8Z83 - chains M and H of the 36 polymer chains in the assembly; structure by electron microscopy, 2.60 A resolution.

== Chain M ==
Molecule: Reaction center protein M chain
Source organism: Halorhodospira halophila
Reference sequence: A0A2L1K3T5 (A0A2L1K3T5_HALHA); numbering as in UniProt (aligned over 1-323)
Amino-acid sequence (323 residues; row label = number of the first residue in the row):
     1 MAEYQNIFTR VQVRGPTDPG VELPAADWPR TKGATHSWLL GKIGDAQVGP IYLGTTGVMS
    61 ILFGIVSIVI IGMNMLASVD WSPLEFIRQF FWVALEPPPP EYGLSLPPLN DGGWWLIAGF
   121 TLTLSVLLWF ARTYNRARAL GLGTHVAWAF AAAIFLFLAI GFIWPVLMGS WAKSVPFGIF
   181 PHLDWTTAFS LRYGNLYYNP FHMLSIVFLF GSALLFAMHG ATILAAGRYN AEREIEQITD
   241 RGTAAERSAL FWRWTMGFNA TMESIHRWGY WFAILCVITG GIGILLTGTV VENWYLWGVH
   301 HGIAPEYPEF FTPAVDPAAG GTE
Not modelled in the structure: 1, 320-323
Construct notes: conflict Ala-34 (Ser in A0A2L1K3T5), Ile-65 (Leu in A0A2L1K3T5), Val-66 (Leu in A0A2L1K3T5), Leu-84 (Ile in A0A2L1K3T5), Phe-86 (Trp in A0A2L1K3T5), Val-126 (Ile in A0A2L1K3T5), Phe-130 (Trp in A0A2L1K3T5), Ala-131 (Val in A0A2L1K3T5), Glu-236 (Asp in A0A2L1K3T5)
Bound ions: Fe ion: His-219, Glu-234, His-266 (shared with 2 residues of chain L)
Small-molecule neighbours:
  - bacteriochlorophyll a (BCL), molecule 1: Thr-55, Met-59, Leu-124, Leu-128
  - bacteriochlorophyll a (BCL), molecule 2: Leu-62, Ile-65, Val-66
  - bacteriochlorophyll a (BCL), molecule 3: Ile-68, Ile-71, Leu-122, Val-126, Phe-150, Ala-153, Ile-154, Leu-156, Phe-157, Ile-160, Trp-185, Thr-186, Thr-187, Phe-189, Ser-190, Leu-196, Tyr-197, His-202, Ser-205, Ile-206, Leu-209, Phe-210, Cys-276, Gly-280, Gly-281, Ile-284
  - bacteriochlorophyll a (BCL), molecule 4: Phe-90, Leu-122, Phe-157, Ile-160, Val-175, Ile-179, His-182, Leu-183, Trp-185, Thr-186
  - bacteriochlorophyll a (BCL), molecule 5: Thr-186, Tyr-197, Leu-209, Phe-210
  - bacteriochlorophyll a (BCL), molecule 6: Tyr-197, His-202, Met-203, Ile-206, Val-207, Phe-210, Gly-211, Leu-214, Phe-272
  - bacteriopheophytin a (BPH), molecule 1: Ser-60, Ile-61, Gly-64, Ile-65, Ile-68, Leu-122, Ser-125, Val-126, Trp-129, Thr-133, Val-146, Ala-149, Phe-150, Ala-153, Ala-273, Ile-274, Val-277
  - bacteriopheophytin a (BPH), molecule 2: Phe-210, Ala-213, Leu-214, Ala-217, Met-218, Trp-252, Thr-255, Met-256
  - spirilloxanthin (CRT): Ile-68, Val-69, Ile-71, Gly-72, Met-73, Met-75, Leu-76, Phe-86, Phe-90, Leu-106, Trp-115, Leu-116, Gly-119, Phe-120, Thr-123, Phe-157, Leu-158, Ile-160, Gly-161, Phe-162, Trp-171, Ser-174, Val-175, Pro-176, Phe-177, Gly-178, Ile-179, His-182
  - menaquinone 8 (MQ8): Leu-214, Leu-215, Met-218, His-219, Thr-222, Ala-245, Ser-248, Ala-249, Trp-252, Met-256, Phe-258, Asn-259, Ala-260, Thr-261, Met-262, Ile-265, Trp-268, Phe-272
  - Ubiquinone-8 (UQ8): Phe-90, Phe-91, Ile-179

== Chain H ==
Molecule: Photosynthetic reaction center H subunit
Source organism: Halorhodospira halophila
Amino-acid sequence (278 residues; numbered 1 to 278; the number before each row is that of its first residue):
     1 MEGTGALTDY MNVAQMTLYA FWLFLAGLIV YLRMEDKREG YPLQAEANEN CNRTPEKKLG
    61 FPAPPSPKVF KLADGRSIQV PRAEKTDYEL NTQLRAEPTA PWDGAPLEPT GNPMVDGLGP
   121 AAWAKREDEP EVTHGGKQKI CPLRVATEFE VGMSRDVARF WPEIDPDPRG YQVLGCDGKV
   181 AGKIVDIWVD RGELRPMYLE MDLSGVGSSG DRVLLPINFA RVGYDSKVRV NAITGQQFTD
   241 VPRLREADRI SPQEEDFITG YFGGGVLYAV PGRTEPFL
Small-molecule neighbours: bacteriochlorophyll a (BCL): Asp-156, Val-157, Phe-160, Trp-161, Ile-164

== How chain M and chain H interact ==
Pairs across the interface (143; chain M residue first):
  Ala-2(M) with Arg-221(H), hydrogen bond (backbone-side chain); Asn-231(H)
  Glu-3(M) with Asn-218(H); Phe-219(H); Arg-221(H); Asn-231(H)
  Tyr-4(M) with Asn-218(H); Ala-220(H); Arg-221(H)
  Asn-6(M) with Asn-218(H), hydrogen bond
  Arg-10(M) with Glu-163(H), hydrogen bond (side chain-backbone); Ile-164(H); Pro-166(H); Val-222(H), hydrogen bond (side chain-backbone); Gly-223(H), hydrogen bond (side chain-backbone); Tyr-224(H)
  Val-11(M) with Pro-168(H), hydrophobic; Pro-196(H)
  Gln-12(M) with Val-151(H); Gly-152(H), hydrogen bond (backbone-backbone); Met-153(H)
  Val-13(M) with Phe-149(H), hydrophobic; Glu-150(H); Met-153(H); Val-189(H), hydrophobic; Leu-194(H); Pro-196(H), hydrophobic
  Arg-14(M) with Glu-148(H); Phe-149(H); Glu-150(H), hydrogen bond (backbone-backbone); Gly-152(H), hydrogen bond (side chain-backbone); Met-153(H), hydrogen bond (side chain-backbone); Arg-155(H)
  Gly-15(M) with Glu-148(H); Phe-149(H)
  Pro-16(M) with Glu-148(H)
  His-36(M) with Met-153(H)
  Ser-37(M) with Met-153(H)
  Trp-38(M) with Met-153(H), hydrophobic; Ser-154(H); Val-157(H); Ile-164(H), hydrogen bond (side chain-backbone); Asp-165(H)
  Lys-42(M) with Ile-164(H), hydrogen bond (side chain-backbone)
  Asp-45(M) with Leu-194(H)
  Ala-46(M) with Met-153(H), hydrophobic
  Pro-200(M) with Leu-18(H), hydrophobic
  Phe-201(M) with Thr-17(H); Leu-18(H), hydrophobic; Phe-21(H), hydrophobic
  Leu-204(M) with Leu-18(H), hydrophobic; Phe-21(H), hydrophobic; Trp-22(H), hydrophobic
  Phe-208(M) with Phe-21(H), hydrophobic; Leu-25(H), hydrophobic
  Gly-227(M) with Asn-218(H), hydrogen bond (backbone-side chain)
  Arg-228(M) with Asn-218(H); Phe-219(H); Thr-259(H); Val-266(H)
  Tyr-229(M) with Phe-219(H), hydrophobic; Thr-259(H); Gly-263(H)
  Asn-230(M) with Tyr-198(H), hydrogen bond; Glu-255(H), hydrogen bond; Thr-259(H)
  Glu-232(M) with Arg-195(H), salt bridge
  Arg-233(M) with Glu-131(H), salt bridge; Lys-139(H); Ile-140(H); Asp-190(H), salt bridge; Glu-193(H); Met-197(H); Glu-255(H), salt bridge
  Glu-236(M) with Arg-126(H); Glu-131(H)
  Gln-237(M) with Arg-126(H)
  Ile-238(M) with Glu-39(H); Phe-70(H), hydrophobic
  Thr-239(M) with Phe-70(H); Ile-78(H); Arg-82(H), hydrogen bond (backbone-side chain)
  Asp-240(M) with Arg-82(H), salt bridge; Lys-85(H), salt bridge; Lys-125(H); Arg-126(H), hydrogen bond (backbone-side chain); Glu-127(H), hydrogen bond (side chain-backbone)
  Arg-241(M) with Glu-39(H), salt bridge; Lys-85(H), hydrogen bond (backbone-side chain); Ala-124(H); Arg-126(H)
  Gly-242(M) with Ala-124(H); Arg-126(H); Asp-256(H)
  Thr-243(M) with Ala-122(H), hydrogen bond (side chain-backbone); Ala-124(H); Asp-256(H), hydrogen bond (backbone-side chain)
  Glu-246(M) with Ala-124(H)
  Arg-247(M) with Pro-120(H), hydrogen bond (side chain-backbone); Ala-122(H), hydrogen bond (side chain-backbone)
  Arg-253(M) with Tyr-41(H), hydrogen bond; Leu-43(H)
  Phe-258(M) with Arg-33(H)
  Asn-259(M) with Arg-33(H), hydrogen bond (backbone-side chain); Asp-36(H)
  Ala-260(M) with Asp-36(H)
  Thr-261(M) with Glu-35(H); Asp-36(H); Glu-39(H)
  Glu-263(M) with Lys-68(H), salt bridge; Phe-70(H)
  Ser-264(M) with Leu-32(H); Glu-35(H); Asp-36(H), hydrogen bond
  Arg-267(M) with Tyr-31(H), hydrogen bond; Leu-32(H); Glu-35(H); Lys-68(H)
  Trp-268(M) with Ile-29(H), hydrophobic; Leu-32(H); Asp-36(H), hydrogen bond
  Trp-271(M) with Phe-24(H), hydrophobic; Leu-28(H), hydrophobic; Leu-32(H)
  Leu-275(M) with Phe-21(H), hydrophobic; Phe-24(H), hydrophobic; Leu-25(H), hydrophobic; Leu-28(H), hydrophobic
  Thr-279(M) with Phe-21(H)
  Ile-282(M) with Thr-17(H)
  Leu-286(M) with Ala-14(H), hydrophobic
  Thr-289(M) with Thr-4(H)
  Val-290(M) with Thr-4(H); Gly-5(H); Val-13(H), hydrophobic
  Val-291(M) with Ala-14(H), hydrophobic
  Trp-294(M) with Ala-14(H), hydrophobic
  Trp-297(M) with Asn-12(H), hydrogen bond
  His-300(M) with Met-1(H), hydrogen bond; Tyr-10(H), hydrogen bond (side chain-backbone)
  His-301(M) with Tyr-10(H), hydrogen bond; Asn-12(H), hydrogen bond; Gln-15(H)
Interface residues without a listed pair, chain M (59 interface residues in all): Val-21
Interface residues without a listed pair, chain H (86 interface residues in all): Asp-9, Arg-38, Leu-72, Val-80, Glu-89, Gly-119, Ala-121, Trp-123, His-134, Ile-187, Ile-217, Ala-232, Gly-260

== Summary ==
The interface between chain M and chain H involves 59 residues on one side and 86 on the other; the contacts
include 32 hydrogen bonds and 8 salt bridges. Among the polar pairs are Glu-232(M)/Arg-195(H),
Arg-233(M)/Glu-131(H) and Arg-233(M)/Asp-190(H).
Chain M is Reaction center protein M chain and chain H is Photosynthetic reaction center H subunit, both from
Halorhodospira halophila; the structure, Photosynthetic LH1-RC complex from the purple bacterium
Halorhodospira halophila, was determined by electron microscopy together with 8Z82 from the same study.
